5NIG - chains B and C of the 3 polymer chains in the assembly; structure by X-ray diffraction, 1.35 A resolution.

== Chain B ==
Molecule: HLA class II histocompatibility antigen, DRB1-4 beta chain
Organism: Homo sapiens
UniProtKB: P13760 (2B14_HUMAN); residues 1-190 here correspond to UniProt positions 30-219 (UniProt number = residue number + 29)
Amino-acid sequence (198 residues; each row starts with the number of its first residue):
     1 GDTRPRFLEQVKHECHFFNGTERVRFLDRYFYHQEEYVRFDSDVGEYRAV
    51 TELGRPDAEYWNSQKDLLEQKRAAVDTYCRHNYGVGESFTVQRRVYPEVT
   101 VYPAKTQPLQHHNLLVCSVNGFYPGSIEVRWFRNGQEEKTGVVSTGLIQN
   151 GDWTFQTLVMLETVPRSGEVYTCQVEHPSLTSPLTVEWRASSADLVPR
Unresolved in the structure: 198
Differences from the reference sequence: expression tag (191-198)
Disulfide bonds: Cys15-Cys79, Cys117-Cys173
Small-molecule neighbours: urea (URE): Glu22, Arg23, Val24, Val75, Arg80

== Chain C ==
Molecule: Alpha-enolase
Notes: EC 4.2.1.11
UniProtKB: P06733 (ENOA_HUMAN); numbering as in UniProt (aligned over 326-340)
Amino-acid sequence (15 residues; row label = number of the first residue in the row):
   326 KRIAKAVNEKSCNCL
Modified positions: Arg327 (citrulline; CIR)
Disulfide bonds: Cys337-Cys339
Curated features (UniProtKB/Swiss-Prot):
  - modified residue: Lys335 (N6-acetyllysine)

== Chain B / chain C interface ==
Residue-residue contacts (32; chain B residue first):
  Val11(B) - Asn333(C)
  His13(B) - Ala331(C)
  His13(B) - Val332(C)
  His13(B) - Asn333(C)  hydrogen bond
  Tyr30(B) - Val332(C)
  Tyr30(B) - Asn333(C)
  Tyr30(B) - Glu334(C)  hydrogen bond (side chain-backbone)
  Tyr47(B) - Glu334(C)
  Asp57(B) - Ser336(C)  hydrogen bond
  Asp57(B) - Cys337(C)  hydrogen bond (side chain-backbone)
  Tyr60(B) - Lys335(C)
  Tyr60(B) - Cys337(C)  hydrophobic
  Trp61(B) - Glu334(C)
  Trp61(B) - Lys335(C)  hydrogen bond (side chain-backbone)
  Trp61(B) - Ser336(C)
  Leu67(B) - Glu334(C)
  Gln70(B) - Val332(C)
  Gln70(B) - Glu334(C)
  Lys71(B) - Val332(C)
  Lys71(B) - Glu334(C)  salt bridge
  Thr77(B) - Ala329(C)
  Tyr78(B) - Ala329(C)
  Tyr78(B) - Lys330(C)
  Tyr78(B) - Ala331(C)
  His81(B) - Arg327(C)  hydrogen bond (side chain-backbone)
  His81(B) - Ala329(C)
  Asn82(B) - Ile328(C)
  Asn82(B) - Ala329(C)  hydrogen bond (side chain-backbone)
  Gly84(B) - Lys326(C)  hydrogen bond (backbone-side chain)
  Val85(B) - Lys326(C)
  Val85(B) - Arg327(C)
  Val85(B) - Ile328(C)  hydrophobic
Interface residues without a listed pair, chain B (19 interface residues in all): Asp28, Tyr37, Pro56
Interface residues without a listed pair, chain C (13 interface residues in all): Cys339

== In short ==
Chain B and chain C form an interface of 19 and 13 residues respectively; the contacts include 8 hydrogen
bonds and 1 salt bridge. Among the polar pairs are Lys71(B)-Glu334(C), His13(B)-Asn333(C) and
Tyr30(B)-Glu334(C). Bound to chain B: urea.
Here chain B is HLA class II histocompatibility antigen, DRB1-4 beta chain (Homo sapiens) and chain C is
Alpha-enolase. Entry 5NIG (Crystal structure of HLA-DRB1*04:01 with modified alpha-enolase peptide 326-340
(arginine 327 to citrulline)) was determined by X-ray diffraction together with 5NI9 from the same study.
